PDB entry 8ID6 | electron microscopy, 2.80 A resolution | chains A and S of the 5 polymer chains in the assembly

== Chain A ==
Name: Guanine nucleotide-binding protein G(i) subunit alpha-1
Organism: Homo sapiens
UniProt: P63096 (GNAI1_HUMAN); numbering as in UniProt (aligned over 1-354)
Sequence (354 residues; row label = number of the first residue in the row):
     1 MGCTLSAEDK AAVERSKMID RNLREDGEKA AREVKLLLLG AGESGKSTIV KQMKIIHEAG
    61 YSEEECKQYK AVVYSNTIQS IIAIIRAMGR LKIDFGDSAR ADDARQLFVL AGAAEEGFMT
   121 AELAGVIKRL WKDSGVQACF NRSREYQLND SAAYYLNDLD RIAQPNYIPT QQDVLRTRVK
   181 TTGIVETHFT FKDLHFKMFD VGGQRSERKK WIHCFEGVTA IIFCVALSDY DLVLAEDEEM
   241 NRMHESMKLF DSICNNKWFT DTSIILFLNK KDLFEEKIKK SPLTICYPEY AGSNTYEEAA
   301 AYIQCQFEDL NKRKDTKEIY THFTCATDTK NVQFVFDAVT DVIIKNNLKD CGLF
Not modelled in the structure: 1, 54-181
Curated features (UniProtKB/Swiss-Prot):
  - region: Lys35 to Thr48 (G1 motif), Asp173 to Thr181 (G2 motif), Phe196 to Arg205 (G3 motif), Ile265 to Asp272 (G4 motif), Thr324 to Thr329 (G5 motif)
  - binding site (GTP): Glu43 to Thr48, Ser151, Leu175 to Thr181, Asp200 to Gln204, Asn269 to Asp272, Ala326
  - binding site (Mg(2+)): Ser47, Thr181
  - modified residue: Arg178 (ADP-ribosylarginine), Gln204 (Deamidated glutamine), Cys351 (ADP-ribosylcysteine)
  - lipidation: Gly2 (N-myristoyl glycine), Cys3 (S-palmitoyl cysteine)

== Chain S ==
Name: scFv16
Organism: Homo sapiens
Notes: antibody fragment or engineered binder
Sequence (285 residues; numbered -36 to 248; the number before each row is that of its first residue; numbers below 1 keep their minus sign (Met-36 is residue -36)):
   -36 MLLVNQSHQG FNKEHTSKMV SAIVLYVLLA AAAHSAFAVQ LVESGGGLVQ PGGSRKLSCS
    24 ASGFAFSSFG MHWVRQAPEK GLEWVAYISS GSGTIYYADT VKGRFTISRD DPKNTLFLQM
    84 TSLRSEDTAM YYCVRSIYYY GSSPFDFWGQ GTTLTVSAGG GGSGGGGSGG GGSADIVMTQ
   144 ATSSVPVTPG ESVSISCRSS KSLLHSNGNT YLYWFLQRPG QSPQLLIYRM SNLASGVPDR
   204 FSGSGSGTAF TLTISRLEAE DVGVYYCMQH LEYPLTFGAG TKLEL
Not modelled in the structure: -36 to 1, 121-137
Cystine bridges: Cys160-Cys230

== Chain A / chain S interface ==
Pairs across the interface - 20 pairs, chain A then chain S:
  Thr4(A) - His168(S)
  Ser6(A) - His168(S)
  Ser6(A) - Tyr174(S)  hydrogen bond
  Ala7(A) - Leu234(S)
  Ala7(A) - Tyr236(S)  hydrophobic
  Glu8(A) - Tyr101(S)
  Glu8(A) - Pro107(S)
  Glu8(A) - Tyr174(S)
  Glu8(A) - Tyr176(S)  hydrogen bond
  Glu8(A) - Arg192(S)  salt bridge
  Glu8(A) - His233(S)  salt bridge
  Ala11(A) - Tyr101(S)  hydrophobic
  Ala12(A) - Tyr101(S)
  Glu14(A) - Ser52(S)  hydrogen bond
  Glu14(A) - Thr57(S)  hydrogen bond
  Arg15(A) - Ile100(S)
  Arg15(A) - Tyr101(S)
  Arg15(A) - Tyr102(S)
  Met18(A) - Ser53(S)  hydrogen bond
  Met18(A) - Gly54(S)
Also at the interface, not in a pair above, chain A (11 interface residues in all): Leu5, Lys10
Also at the interface, not in a pair above, chain S (19 interface residues in all): Ser31, Gly56, Tyr59, Asn170

== Summary ==
11 residues of chain A face 19 of chain S across their interface, with 5 hydrogen bonds and 2 salt bridges.
Polar pairs include Glu8(A)-Arg192(S), Glu8(A)-His233(S) and Ser6(A)-Tyr174(S). From UniProt: 24 GTP-binding
residues and Mg2+-binding residues Ser47(A) and Thr181(A) on chain A.
Here chain A is Guanine nucleotide-binding protein G(i) subunit alpha-1 and chain S is scFv16, both from Homo
sapiens. Entry 8ID6 (Cryo-EM structure of the oleic acid bound GPR120-Gi complex) was determined by electron
microscopy together with 8ID3, 8ID4, 8ID8, 8ID9 and 8G59 from the same study.
